9LNX - chains D and E of the 6 polymer chains in the assembly; structure by X-ray diffraction, 2.59 A resolution.

Chain D:
Molecule: Tubulin beta chain
Organism: Sus scrofa
UniProt: A0A8D1UIR5 (A0A8D1UIR5_PIG); the author numbering skips numbers that UniProt does not, so the offset changes along the chain: 1-42 = UniProt 1-42; 45-360 = UniProt 43-358; 369-455 = UniProt 359-445
Sequence (445 residues; row label = number of the first residue in the row; note: 10 numbers in that range are skipped by the numbering (no residue carries them; nothing is unmodelled there)):
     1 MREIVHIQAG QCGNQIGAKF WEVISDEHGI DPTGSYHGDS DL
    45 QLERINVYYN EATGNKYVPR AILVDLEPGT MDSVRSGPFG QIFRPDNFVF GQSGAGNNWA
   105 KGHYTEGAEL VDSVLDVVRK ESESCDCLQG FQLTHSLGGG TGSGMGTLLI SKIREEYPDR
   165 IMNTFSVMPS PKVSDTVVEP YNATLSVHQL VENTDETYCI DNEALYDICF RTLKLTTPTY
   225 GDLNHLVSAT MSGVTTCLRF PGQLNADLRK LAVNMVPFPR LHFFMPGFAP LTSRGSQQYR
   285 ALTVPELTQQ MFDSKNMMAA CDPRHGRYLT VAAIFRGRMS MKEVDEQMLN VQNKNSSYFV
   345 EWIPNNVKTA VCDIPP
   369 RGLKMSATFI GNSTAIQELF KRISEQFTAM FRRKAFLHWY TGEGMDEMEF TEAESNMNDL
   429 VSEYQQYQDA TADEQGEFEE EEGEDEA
Unresolved in the structure: 277-283, 442-455
Small-molecule neighbours: GDP (guanosine-5'-diphosphate): Gly10, Gln11, Cys12, Gln15, Asn101, Ser140, Gly142, Gly143, Gly144, Thr145, Gly146, Val171, Val177, Ser178, Glu183, Asn206, Tyr224, Leu227, Asn228

Chain E:
Molecule: Stathmin-4
Organism: Mus musculus
UniProt: P63042 (STMN4_MOUSE); residues 5-145 here correspond to UniProt positions 49-189 (UniProt number = residue number + 44)
Sequence (143 residues; row label = number of the first residue in the row):
     3 MADMEVIELN KCTSGQSFEV ILKPPSFDGV PEFNASLPRR RDPSLEEIQK KLEAAEERRK
    63 YQEAELLKHL AEKREHEREV IQKAIEENNN FIKMAKEKLA QKMESNKENR EAHLAAMLER
   123 LQEKDKHAEE VRKNKELKEE ASR
Unresolved in the structure: 3-5, 29-43, 141-145
Differences from the reference sequence: initiating methionine (3); expression tag (4)

Chain D / chain E interface:
Pairs across the interface - 21 pairs, chain D then chain E:
  Tyr108(D) - His129(E)  hydrogen bond
  Tyr108(D) - Val133(E)  hydrophobic
  Tyr108(D) - Arg134(E)  hydrogen bond (backbone-side chain)
  Ala112(D) - Arg134(E)
  Ser155(D) - Leu123(E)
  Ser155(D) - Lys126(E)
  Lys156(D) - Asp127(E)  salt bridge
  Arg158(D) - Leu123(E)
  Glu159(D) - Leu123(E)
  Glu159(D) - Asp127(E)
  Pro162(D) - Leu116(E)  hydrophobic
  Pro162(D) - Met119(E)  hydrophobic
  Pro162(D) - Leu120(E)  hydrophobic
  Asp163(D) - Arg112(E)
  Gly410(D) - Lys137(E)
  Glu411(D) - Lys137(E)
  Gly412(D) - Val133(E)
  Gly412(D) - Lys137(E)
  Asp414(D) - His129(E)  salt bridge
  Asp414(D) - Val133(E)
  Glu417(D) - His129(E)  salt bridge
Interface residues without a listed pair, chain D (16 interface residues in all): Thr109, Asn197, Met413
Interface residues without a listed pair, chain E (13 interface residues in all): Ala130, Asn136

Summary:
Chain D and chain E form an interface of 16 and 13 residues respectively, with 2 hydrogen bonds and 3 salt
bridges. Among the polar pairs are Lys156(D)-Asp127(E), Asp414(D)-His129(E) and Glu417(D)-His129(E). Chain D
binds GDP.
Chain D is Tubulin beta chain (Sus scrofa) and chain E is Stathmin-4 (Mus musculus); the structure, Crystal
structure of T2R-TTL-YQVB9 Complex, was determined by X-ray diffraction.
